PDB entry 5ZCJ | X-ray diffraction, 2.00 A resolution | chains A and C of the 3 polymer chains in the assembly

Chain A:
Molecule: Tudor-interacting repair regulator protein
Source organism: Homo sapiens
Reference sequence: Q9BRJ7 (TIRR_HUMAN); residue numbers follow UniProt; this construct covers 6-211
Amino-acid sequence (210 residues; numbered 2 to 211; the number before each row is that of its first residue):
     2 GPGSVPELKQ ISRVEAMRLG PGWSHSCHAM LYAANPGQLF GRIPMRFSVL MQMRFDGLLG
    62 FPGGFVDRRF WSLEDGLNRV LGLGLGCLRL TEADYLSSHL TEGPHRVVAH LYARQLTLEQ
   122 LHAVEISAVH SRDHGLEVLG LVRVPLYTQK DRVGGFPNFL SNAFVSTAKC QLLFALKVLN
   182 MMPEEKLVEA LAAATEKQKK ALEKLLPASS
Disordered / not traced: 2-5, 205-211
Construct notes: expression tag (2-5)
UniProt features mapped onto this chain:
  - site: Lys10 (Required for interaction with TP53BP1)
  - cross-link (Glycyl lysine isopeptide (Lys-Gly)): Lys10 (interchain with G-Cter in ubiquitin), Lys151 (interchain with G-Cter in ubiquitin)
  - mutagenesis: Lys10 (K10E: Abolishes interaction with TP53BP1), Lys151 (K151E: Still able to interact with TP53BP1)

Chain C:
Molecule: TP53-binding protein 1
Source organism: Homo sapiens
Reference sequence: Q12888 (TP53B_HUMAN); residues 1459-1634 here = UniProt positions 1459-1634
Amino-acid sequence (180 residues; numbered 1455 to 1634; the number before each row is that of its first residue):
  1455 GPGSRSDSPE IPFQAAAGPS DGLDASSPGN SFVGLRVVAK WSSNGYFYSG KITRDVGAGK
  1515 YKLLFDDGYE CDVLGKDILL CDPIPLDTEV TALSEDEYFS AGVVKGHRKE SGELYYSIEK
  1575 EGQRKWYKRM AVILSLEQGN RLREQYGLGP YEAVTPLTKA ADISLDNLVE GKRKRRSNVS
Disordered / not traced: 1455-1485, 1607-1634
Construct notes: expression tag (1455-1458)
UniProt features mapped onto this chain:
  - region: Trp1495 to Tyr1523 (Interaction with dimethylated histone H4)
  - motif: Pro1604 to Ser1631 (UDR)
  - modified residue: Ser1460 (Phosphoserine), Ser1462 (Phosphoserine), Ser1474 (Phosphoserine), Thr1609 (Phosphothreonine), Ser1618 (Phosphoserine), Ser1631 (Phosphoserine)
  - cross-link: Lys1563 (Glycyl lysine isopeptide (Lys-Gly) (interchain with G-Cter in SUMO1))
  - mutagenesis: Trp1495 (W1495A/H: Loss of interaction with histone H4 that has been dimethylated at 'Lys-20' (H4K20me2). Abolishes recruitment to double strand breaks ...), Tyr1500 (Y1500A: Reduces affinity for histone H4 that has been dimethylated at 'Lys-20'), Tyr1502 (Y1502A: Reduces affinity for histone H4 that has been dimethylated at 'Lys-20'; Y1502L/Q: Abolishes recruitment to double strand breaks), Asp1521 (D1521A: Loss of interaction with histone H4 that has been dimethylated at 'Lys-20' (H4K20me2). Abolishes recruitment to double strand breaks ...), Tyr1523 (Y1523A: Increases affinity for histone H4 that has been dimethylated at 'Lys-20'. No effect on recruitment to double strand breaks ...), Lys1563 (K1563R: Does not affect monoubiquitination by MSL2), Thr1609 (T1609A: Constitutive recruitment to mitotic DNA lesions, leading to mitotic defects; when associated with A-1618; T1609E: Phosphomimetic mutant that abolishes recruitment to double strand breaks ...), Lys1613 (K1613A: Does not affect recruitment to double strand breaks), Asp1616 (D1616A: Does not affect recruitment to double strand breaks), Ile1617 (I1617A: Strongly reduced recruitment to double strand breaks. Defects in class-switch recombination (CSR)), Ser1618 (S1618A: Constitutive recruitment to mitotic DNA lesions, leading to mitotic defects; when associated with A-1609; S1618D: Phosphomimetic mutant that abolishes recruitment to double strand breaks ...), Leu1619 (L1619A: Strongly reduced recruitment to double strand breaks. Defects in class-switch recombination (CSR). Does not affect interaction with histone H4 dimethylated at 'Lys-20' (H4K20me2) ...), 4 further mutagenesis entries in UniProt

How chain A and chain C interact:
Residue-residue contacts - 26 pairs, chain A then chain C:
  Lys10(A) with Trp1495(C), hydrogen bond (side chain-backbone); Tyr1523(C), hydrogen bond; Cys1525(C)
  Ile12(A) with Tyr1523(C), hydrophobic
  Leu20(A) with Tyr1523(C), hydrophobic
  Gly21(A) with Asp1521(C), hydrogen bond (backbone-backbone)
  Trp24(A) with Asp1521(C), hydrogen bond; Tyr1523(C), hydrophobic
  Leu101(A) with Trp1495(C), hydrophobic; Tyr1523(C)
  Thr102(A) with Trp1495(C)
  Glu103(A) with Tyr1500(C)
  Gly104(A) with Tyr1500(C)
  Pro105(A) with Tyr1500(C); Tyr1502(C), hydrogen bond (backbone-side chain); Leu1547(C), hydrophobic; Phe1553(C), hydrophobic; Ile1587(C), hydrophobic
  His106(A) with Leu1547(C); Ser1548(C); Glu1551(C), hydrogen bond (side chain-backbone); Tyr1552(C)
  Arg107(A) with Tyr1502(C); Asp1521(C), salt bridge; Leu1547(C); Met1584(C), hydrogen bond (side chain-backbone)
Other interface residues (no listed pair), chain A (16 interface residues in all): Arg19, Gly23, Ser25, Phe66
Other interface residues (no listed pair), chain C (15 interface residues in all): Gly1522, Glu1524

Summary:
16 residues of chain A face 15 of chain C across their interface, with 7 hydrogen bonds and 1 salt bridge.
Among the polar pairs are Arg107(A)-Asp1521(C), Lys10(A)-Trp1495(C) and Lys10(A)-Tyr1523(C). UniProt lists 2
mutagenesis sites on chain A; 16 mutagenesis sites on chain C.
Chain A is Tudor-interacting repair regulator protein and chain C is TP53-binding protein 1, both from Homo
sapiens; the structure, Crystal structure of complex, was determined by X-ray diffraction.
